Entry 7PB2 (X-ray diffraction, 3.41 A resolution); this record covers chains A and D of the 5 polymer chains in the assembly.

== Chain A ==
Molecule: MHC class I antigen
Source organism: Homo sapiens
UniProt: A0A583ZB34 (A0A583ZB34_HUMAN); residues 1-275 here correspond to UniProt positions 25-299 (UniProt number = residue number + 24)
Amino-acid sequence (276 residues; numbered 1 to 276; the number before each row is that of its first residue):
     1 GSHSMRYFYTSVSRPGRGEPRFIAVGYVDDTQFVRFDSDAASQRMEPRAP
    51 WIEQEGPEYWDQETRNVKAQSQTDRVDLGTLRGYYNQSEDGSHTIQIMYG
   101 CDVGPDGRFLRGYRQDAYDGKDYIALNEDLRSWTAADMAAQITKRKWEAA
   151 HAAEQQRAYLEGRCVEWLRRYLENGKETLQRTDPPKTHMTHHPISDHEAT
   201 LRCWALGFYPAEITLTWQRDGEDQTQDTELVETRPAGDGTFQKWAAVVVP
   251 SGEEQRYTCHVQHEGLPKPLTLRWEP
Unresolved in the structure: 1, 276
Cystine bridges: C101-C164, C203-C259
Sequence notes: expression tag (276)

== Chain D ==
Molecule: TCR alpha
Source organism: Homo sapiens
Amino-acid sequence (203 residues; numbered 1 to 203; the number before each row is that of its first residue):
     1 AQKVTQAQTEISVVEKEDVTLDCVYETRDTTYYLFWYKQPPSGELVFLIR
    51 RNSFDEQNEISGRYSWNFQKSTSSFNFTITASQVVDSAVYFCALSGPSGA
   101 GSYQLTFGKGTKLSVIPNIQNPDPAVYQLRDSKSSDKSVCLFTDFDSQTN
   151 VSQSKDSDVYITDKCVLDMRSMDFKSNSAVAWSNKSDFACANAFNNSIIP
   201 EDT
Unresolved in the structure: 1, 146-155, 167-176, 185-203
Cystine bridges: C23-C92

== How chain A and chain D interact ==
Contacting residue pairs (18):
  E58(A) with R28(D), salt bridge
  Q62(A) with R28(D), hydrogen bond (side chain-backbone); D29(D); T30(D), hydrogen bond
  R65(A) with D29(D), salt bridge; P97(D); S98(D); G99(D)
  N66(A) with T30(D), hydrogen bond; P97(D)
  K68(A) with G99(D), hydrogen bond (side chain-backbone); A100(D); G101(D)
  A69(A) with G101(D)
  Q72(A) with G101(D)
  Q155(A) with F54(D)
  A158(A) with F54(D), hydrophobic
  R163(A) with T30(D)
Also at the interface, not in a pair above, chain A (11 interface residues in all): E154
Also at the interface, not in a pair above, chain D (12 interface residues in all): T31, Y33, Y103

== In short ==
Chain A and chain D form an interface of 11 and 12 residues respectively, with 4 hydrogen bonds and 2 salt
bridges. Polar pairs include E58(A)-R28(D), R65(A)-D29(D) and Q62(A)-R28(D).
Chain A is MHC class I antigen and chain D is TCR alpha, both from Homo sapiens; the structure, Crystal
structure of JDI TCR in complex with HLA-A*11:01 bound to KRAS G12D peptide (VVVGADGVGK), was determined by
X-ray diffraction (same publication as 7OW3, 7OW4, 7OW5 and 7OW6).
